5GAN - chains W and D of the 35 polymer chains in the assembly; structure by electron microscopy, 3.70 A resolution.

[Chain W]
Molecule: U6 snRNA
Organism: Saccharomyces cerevisiae
Sequence (112 nucleotides; numbered 1 to 112; the number before each row is that of its first residue):
     1 GUUCGCGAAGUAACCCUUCGUGGACAUUUGGUCAAUUUGAAACAAUACAG
    51 AGAUGAUCAGCAGUUCCCCUGCAUAAGGAUGAACCGUUUUACAAAGAGAU
   101 UUAUUUCGUUUU
Not modelled in the structure: 10-15, 40-43, 52-54, 89-107

[Chain D]
Molecule: Spliceosomal protein DIB1
Organism: Saccharomyces cerevisiae
UniProtKB: Q06819 (DIB1_YEAST); residues 1-143 here = UniProt positions 1-143
Chain sequence (143 residues; row label = number of the first residue in the row):
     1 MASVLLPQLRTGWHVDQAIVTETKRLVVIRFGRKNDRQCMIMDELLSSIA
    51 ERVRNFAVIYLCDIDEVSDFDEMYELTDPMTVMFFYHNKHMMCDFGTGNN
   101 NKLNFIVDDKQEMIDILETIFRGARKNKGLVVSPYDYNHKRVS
Not modelled in the structure: 1, 142-143
Swiss-Prot annotation at these positions:
  - modified residue: Ala-2 (N-acetylalanine)

[Interface between chain W and chain D]
Pairs across the interface - 16 pairs, chain W then chain D:
  U29(W) / Arg-141(D)  base contact
  G30(W) / Gly-96(D)  hydrogen bond to the sugar
  G30(W) / Thr-97(D)  sugar contact
  G30(W) / Asn-138(D)  hydrogen bond to the sugar
  G30(W) / Arg-141(D)  hydrogen bond to the sugar
  G31(W) / Gly-96(D)  phosphate contact
  U32(W) / Gly-98(D)  base contact
  C33(W) / Leu-130(D)  sugar contact
  A34(W) / Lys-128(D)  sugar contact
  A34(W) / Gly-129(D)  hydrogen bond to the sugar
  A34(W) / Leu-130(D)  sugar contact
  A35(W) / Lys-89(D)  salt bridge to the phosphate
  A35(W) / Asn-127(D)  sugar contact
  A35(W) / Gly-129(D)  phosphate contact
  G50(W) / Lys-128(D)  sugar contact
  A51(W) / Lys-126(D)  salt bridge to the phosphate
Other interface residues (no listed pair), chain D (15 interface residues in all): Met-92, Asp-94, Phe-95, Asn-100

[Summary]
9 residues of chain W and 15 residues of chain D are in contact, with 4 hydrogen bonds and 2 salt bridges.
Among the polar pairs are G30(W)/Gly-96(D), G30(W)/Asn-138(D) and G30(W)/Arg-141(D).
Chain W is U6 snRNA and chain D is Spliceosomal protein DIB1, both from Saccharomyces cerevisiae; the
structure, The overall structure of the yeast spliceosomal U4/U6.U5 tri-snRNP at 3.7 Angstrom, was determined
by electron microscopy, deposited together with 5GAM, 5GAO and 5GAP.
